PDB entry 9E6L | electron microscopy, 3.30 A resolution | chains F and E of the 12 polymer chains in the assembly

== Chain F (and E) ==
Protein: DNA repair protein RAD51
Source organism: Saccharomyces cerevisiae
Notes: chain E of this document is another copy of the same molecule, construct and numbering; everything in this record applies to it too
UniProt: P25454 (RAD51_YEAST); residue numbers follow UniProt; this construct covers 80-400
Amino-acid sequence (321 residues; row label = number of the first residue in the row):
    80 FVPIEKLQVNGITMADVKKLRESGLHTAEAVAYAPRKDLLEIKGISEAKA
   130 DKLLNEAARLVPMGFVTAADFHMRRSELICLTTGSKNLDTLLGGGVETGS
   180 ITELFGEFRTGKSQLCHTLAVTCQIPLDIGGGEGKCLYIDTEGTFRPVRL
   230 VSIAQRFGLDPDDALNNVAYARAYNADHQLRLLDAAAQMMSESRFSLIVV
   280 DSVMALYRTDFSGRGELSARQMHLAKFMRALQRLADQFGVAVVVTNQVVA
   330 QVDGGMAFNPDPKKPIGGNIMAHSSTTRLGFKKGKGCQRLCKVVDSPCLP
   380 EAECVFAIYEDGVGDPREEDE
Bound ions: Mg2+ site 1: Ser192 (together with ATP); Mg2+ site 2: Asp374 (together with ATP)
Ligand contacts:
  - ATP (adenosine-5'-triphosphate), molecule 1: Glu186, Phe187, Arg188, Thr189, Gly190, Lys191, Ser192, Gln193, Glu221, Arg228, Arg368, Ile387, Tyr388, Glu389
  - ATP, molecule 2: His352, Val373, Asp374, Ser375, Pro376, Cys377, Leu378, Pro379, Glu380
UniProt features mapped onto this chain:
  - binding site (ATP): Gly185 to Ser192
Reported in the primary citation:
  - mutagenesis - D239A, D239A/D241A, D239A/D242A, D241A, D241A/D242A, D242A: unchanged growth in response to MMS
  - mutagenesis - D239A/D241A/D242A: abolished growth
  - mutagenesis - D239A/D241A/D242A: unchanged catalytic activity
  - mutagenesis - D239A/D241A/D242A (500 mM NaCl): decreased stability
  - specificity-determining residues: Glu108, Arg138, Pro141, Asp149, Glu156, Gly178, Gln267, Glu271, Gly318 (proposed by the authors, not directly observed)

== Chain F / chain E interface ==
Residue-residue contacts (53):
  Tyr112(F) with Tyr253(E), hydrophobic; Asn254(E), hydrogen bond (backbone-side chain)
  Ala113(F) with Asn254(E)
  Arg115(F) with Asp256(E)
  Lys116(F) with Asp289(E); Glu295(E), salt bridge
  Met142(F) with His257(E), hydrogen bond (backbone-side chain)
  Phe144(F) with Leu216(E), hydrophobic; Tyr249(E); Ala250(E), hydrophobic; Leu261(E), hydrophobic; Ala264(E), hydrophobic; Met268(E), hydrophobic
  Val145(F) with Ala248(E); Tyr249(E), hydrogen bond (backbone-backbone)
  Thr146(F) with Val247(E)
  Ala147(F) with Leu244(E), hydrogen bond (backbone-backbone); Val247(E), hydrogen bond (backbone-backbone)
  Ala148(F) with Leu244(E); Asn245(E)
  Phe150(F) with Pro226(E), hydrophobic; Tyr249(E), hydrophobic
  His151(F) with Pro226(E)
  Arg154(F) with Phe224(E), hydrogen bond (side chain-backbone); Arg225(E)
  Leu296(F) with Val331(E), hydrophobic
  Met301(F) with Ser291(E); Gly292(E)
  Ala304(F) with Thr288(E)
  Arg308(F) with Tyr253(E), hydrogen bond (side chain-backbone); Leu285(E); Thr288(E)
  Gln311(F) with Arg251(E)
  Asp315(F) with Arg251(E), salt bridge; Tyr253(E)
  Phe337(F) with Gly363(E); Lys364(E)
  Asn348(F) with Val327(E); Val328(E); Ala329(E); Lys342(E), hydrogen bond
  Ile349(F) with Arg287(E)
  Ala351(F) with Phe187(E), hydrophobic
  His352(F) with Phe187(E); Gln326(E)
  Thr355(F) with Arg225(E)
  Arg357(F) with Phe187(E)
  Asp374(F) with Phe187(E)
  Pro376(F) with Gln193(E), hydrogen bond (backbone-side chain); Thr223(E); Arg225(E)
  Cys377(F) with Arg225(E)
  Glu380(F) with Lys362(E), salt bridge
Also at the interface, not in a pair above, chain F (36 interface residues in all): Ala111, Pro114, Gly143, Arg293, Arg312, Val373
Also at the interface, not in a pair above, chain E (44 interface residues in all): Gly185, Glu186, Arg188, Tyr217, Val227, Arg228, Ala265

== Overview ==
36 residues of chain F and 44 residues of chain E are in contact, with 9 hydrogen bonds and 3 salt bridges.
Polar contacts include Lys116(F)-Glu295(E), Asp315(F)-Arg251(E) and Glu380(F)-Lys362(E). The paper reports
that D239A/D241A/D242A of chain F abolish growth; specificity determinants Glu108(F), Arg138(F) and Pro141(F)
among others; 7 substitutions were tested in all.
Chain F and chain E are both DNA repair protein RAD51 (Saccharomyces cerevisiae); the structure, Cryo-EM
structure of yeast Rad51 nucleoprotein filament bound to Rad54peptide, was determined by electron microscopy
together with 9E6N from the same study.
